PDB entry 7Y64 | electron microscopy, 2.90 A resolution | chains A and S of the 6 polymer chains in the assembly

== Chain A ==
Name: Guanine nucleotide-binding protein G(i) subunit alpha-1
From: Homo sapiens
UniProt: P63096 (GNAI1_HUMAN); numbering as in UniProt (aligned over 1-354)
Chain sequence (354 residues; each row starts with the number of its first residue):
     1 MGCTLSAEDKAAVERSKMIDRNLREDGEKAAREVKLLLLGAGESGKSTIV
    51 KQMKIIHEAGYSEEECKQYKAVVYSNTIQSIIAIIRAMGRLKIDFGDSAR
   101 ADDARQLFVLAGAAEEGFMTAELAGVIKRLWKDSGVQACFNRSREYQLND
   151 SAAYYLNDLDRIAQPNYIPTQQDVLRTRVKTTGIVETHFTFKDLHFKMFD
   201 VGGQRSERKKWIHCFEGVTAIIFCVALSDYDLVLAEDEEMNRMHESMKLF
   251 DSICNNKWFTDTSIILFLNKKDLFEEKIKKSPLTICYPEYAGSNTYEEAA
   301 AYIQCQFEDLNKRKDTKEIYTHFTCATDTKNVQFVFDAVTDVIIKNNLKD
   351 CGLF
Not modelled in the structure: 1-3, 55-182
Swiss-Prot annotation at these positions:
  - region: Lys-35 to Thr-48 (G1 motif), Asp-173 to Thr-181 (G2 motif), Phe-196 to Arg-205 (G3 motif), Ile-265 to Asp-272 (G4 motif), Thr-324 to Thr-329 (G5 motif)
  - binding site (GTP): Glu-43 to Thr-48, Ser-151, Leu-175 to Thr-181, Asp-200 to Gln-204, Asn-269 to Asp-272, Ala-326
  - binding site (Mg(2+)): Ser-47, Thr-181
  - modified residue: Arg-178 (ADP-ribosylarginine), Gln-204 (Deamidated glutamine), Cys-351 (ADP-ribosylcysteine)
  - lipidation: Gly-2 (N-myristoyl glycine), Cys-3 (S-palmitoyl cysteine)
  - natural variant: Gly-40 (G40C: In NEDHISB; G40R: In NEDHISB), Gly-45 (G45D: In NEDHISB), Thr-48 (T48I: In NEDHISB; T48K: In NEDHISB), Gln-52 (Q52P: In NEDHISB), Ser-75 (deletion: In NEDHISB; uncertain significance), Gln-172 (deletion: In NEDHISB), Asp-173 (D173V: In NEDHISB), Glu-186 to Phe-189 (deletion: In NEDHISB; uncertain significance), Cys-224 (C224Y: In NEDHISB), Lys-270 (K270N: In NEDHISB; K270R: In NEDHISB), Asp-272 (D272G: In NEDHISB), Ala-326 (A326P: In NEDHISB), 1 further natural variant entry in UniProt
  - mutagenesis: Gly-42 (G42R: Abolishes switch to an activated conformation and dissociation from beta and gamma subunits upon GTP binding. Abolishes interaction with RGS family members), Glu-116 (E116L: Enhances interaction (inactive GDP-bound) with RGS14), Gln-147 (Q147L: Enhances interaction (inactive GDP-bound) with RGS14), Glu-245 (E245L: Enhances interaction (inactive GDP-bound) with RGS14)

== Chain S ==
Name: scFV16
From: Mus musculus
Notes: antibody fragment or engineered binder
Chain sequence (266 residues; each row starts with the number of its first residue):
     1 DVQLVESGGGLVQPGGSRKLSCSASGFAFSSFGMHWVRQAPEKGLEWVAY
    51 ISSGSGTIYYADTVKGRFTISRDDPKNTLFLQMTSLRSEDTAMYYCVRSI
   101 YYYGSSPFDFWGQGTTLTVSSGGGGSGGGGSGGGGSDIVMTQATSSVPVT
   151 PGESVSISCRSSKSLLHSNGNTYLYWFLQRPGQSPQLLIYRMSNLASGVP
   201 DRFSGSGSGTAFTLTISRLEAEDVGVYYCMQHLEYPLTFGAGTKLELKAA
   251 AENLYFQGHHHHHHHH
Not modelled in the structure: 1, 121-135, 248-266
Disulfides: Cys-159/Cys-229

== Chain A / chain S interface ==
Pairs across the interface (15; chain A residue first):
  Thr-4(A) with His-167(S), hydrogen bond (backbone-side chain)
  Ser-6(A) with Tyr-173(S), hydrogen bond
  Ala-7(A) with His-232(S); Leu-233(S)
  Glu-8(A) with Tyr-101(S); Tyr-173(S); Tyr-175(S), hydrogen bond; Arg-191(S), salt bridge
  Lys-10(A) with Tyr-59(S), hydrogen bond
  Ala-11(A) with Tyr-101(S), hydrophobic
  Glu-14(A) with Ser-52(S), hydrogen bond; Ser-53(S); Thr-57(S)
  Arg-15(A) with Tyr-101(S)
  Met-18(A) with Ser-53(S)
Other interface residues (no listed pair), chain A (12 interface residues in all): Leu-5, Asp-9, Ala-12
Other interface residues (no listed pair), chain S (19 interface residues in all): Ser-31, Gly-54, Gly-56, Ile-100, Tyr-102, Pro-107, Asn-169, Tyr-235

== Overview ==
Chain A and chain S form an interface of 12 and 19 residues respectively, with 5 hydrogen bonds and 1 salt
bridge. Polar contacts include Glu-8(A)/Arg-191(S), Thr-4(A)/His-167(S) and Ser-6(A)/Tyr-173(S).
Chain A is Guanine nucleotide-binding protein G(i) subunit alpha-1 (Homo sapiens) and chain S is scFV16 (Mus
musculus); the structure, Cryo-EM structure of C5a-bound C5aR1 in complex with Gi protein, was determined by
electron microscopy, deposited together with 7Y65, 7Y66 and 7Y67.
